PDB entry 1F9H | X-ray diffraction, 1.50 A resolution | chain A

# Chain A
Molecule: 6-hydroxymethyl-7,8-dihydropterin pyrophosphokinase
From: Escherichia coli
Notes: EC 2.7.6.3
UniProt: P26281 (HPPK_ECOLI); numbering as in UniProt (aligned over 1-158)
Chain sequence (158 residues; numbered 1 to 158; the number before each row is that of its first residue):
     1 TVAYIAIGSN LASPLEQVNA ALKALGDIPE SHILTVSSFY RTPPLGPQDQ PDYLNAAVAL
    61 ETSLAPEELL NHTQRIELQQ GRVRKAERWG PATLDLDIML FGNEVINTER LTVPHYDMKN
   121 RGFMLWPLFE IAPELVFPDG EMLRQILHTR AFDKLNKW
Sequence notes: engineered mutation Ala92 (Arg in P26281)
Metal / ion sites: Mg2+ site 1: Asp95, Asp97 (together with AMP-CPP)
Ligand contacts:
  - AMP-CPP (APC; diphosphomethylphosphonic acid adenosyl ester): Leu70, Gln74, Arg82, Arg84, Trp89, Asp95, Leu96, Asp97, Ile98, Arg110, Leu111, Thr112, Val113, His115, Tyr116, Arg121
  - PH2 (2-amino-6-hydroxymethyl-7,8-dihydro-3H-pteridin-4-one): Gly8, Thr42, Pro43, Pro44, Leu45, Tyr53, Asn55, Trp89, Asp95, Asp97, Phe123

# Overview
Ligands of chain A: AMP-CPP and compound PH2. Asp95 and Asp97 coordinate Mg2+ site 1.
Chain A is 6-hydroxymethyl-7,8-dihydropterin pyrophosphokinase (Escherichia coli); the structure, Crystal
structure of the ternary complex of E. coli hppk(r92a) with mgampcpp and 6-hydroxymethyl-7,8-dihydropterin at
1.50 ..., was determined by X-ray diffraction (same publication as 1G4C, 1HQ2, 1IM6, 1KBR and 3IP0).
